Entry 6STG (X-ray diffraction, 2.50 A resolution); this record covers chain A.

# Chain A
Molecule: Ras-related protein Rab-8A
From: Homo sapiens
Reference sequence: P61006 (RAB8A_HUMAN); residues 6-176 here = UniProt positions 6-176
Sequence (178 residues; row label = number of the first residue in the row):
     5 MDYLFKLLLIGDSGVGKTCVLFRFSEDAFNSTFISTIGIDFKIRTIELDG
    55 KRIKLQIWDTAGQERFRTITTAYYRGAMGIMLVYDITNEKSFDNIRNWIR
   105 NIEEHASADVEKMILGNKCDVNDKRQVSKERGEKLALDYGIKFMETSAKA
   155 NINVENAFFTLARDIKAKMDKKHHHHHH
Unresolved in the structure: 5, 178-182
Sequence notes: initiating methionine (5); expression tag (177-182)
Modified residues: Ser111 (phosphoserine; SEP)
UniProt features mapped onto this chain:
  - motif: Asp31 to Phe45 (Switch 1), Asp63 to Gly80 (Switch 2)
  - binding site (GTP): Ser17, Gly18, Val19, Gly20, Lys21, Thr22, Cys23, Ser35, Ser39, Thr40, Gly66, Asn121, Lys122, Asp124, Ala152, Lys153
  - binding site (Mg(2+)): Thr22, Thr40, Asp63
  - modified residue: Thr72 (Phosphothreonine)
  - mutagenesis: Thr22 (T22N: Loss of interaction with MICAL1. Loss of GRAF1/ARHGAP26 and GRAF2/ARHGAP10 tubular localization. Loss of E-cadherin and MMP14 export. Stimulates interaction with RPGR), Gln67 (Q67L: Probable constitutively active mutant locked in the active GTP-bound form. Stimulates interaction with MICALL1. Increased WDR44-positive tubulation ...), Thr72 (T72A: Loss of phosphorylation. No effect on the binding of GDP or GTP. Localizes primarily to the Golgi complex but does not affect membrane localization ...)
Reported in the primary citation:
  - post-translational modification sites: Thr72, Ser111

# In short
UniProt lists 16 GTP-binding residues, 3 Mg2+-binding residues and 3 mutagenesis sites. From the paper:
modification sites Thr72 and Ser111.
Chain A is Ras-related protein Rab-8A (Homo sapiens); the structure, Human Rab8a phosphorylated at Ser111 in
complex with GPPNP, was determined by X-ray diffraction, deposited together with 6STF.
